5VVO - chains A and B; structure by X-ray diffraction, 2.60 A resolution.

Chain A:
Molecule: Protein O-GlcNAcase
From: Homo sapiens
Notes: EC 3.2.1.169, 3.2.1.-
UniProtKB: O60502 (OGA_HUMAN); residue numbers follow UniProt; this construct covers 60-400, 553-704
Sequence (504 residues; each row starts with the number of its first residue; note: 142 numbers in that range are skipped by the numbering (no residue carries them; nothing is unmodelled there)):
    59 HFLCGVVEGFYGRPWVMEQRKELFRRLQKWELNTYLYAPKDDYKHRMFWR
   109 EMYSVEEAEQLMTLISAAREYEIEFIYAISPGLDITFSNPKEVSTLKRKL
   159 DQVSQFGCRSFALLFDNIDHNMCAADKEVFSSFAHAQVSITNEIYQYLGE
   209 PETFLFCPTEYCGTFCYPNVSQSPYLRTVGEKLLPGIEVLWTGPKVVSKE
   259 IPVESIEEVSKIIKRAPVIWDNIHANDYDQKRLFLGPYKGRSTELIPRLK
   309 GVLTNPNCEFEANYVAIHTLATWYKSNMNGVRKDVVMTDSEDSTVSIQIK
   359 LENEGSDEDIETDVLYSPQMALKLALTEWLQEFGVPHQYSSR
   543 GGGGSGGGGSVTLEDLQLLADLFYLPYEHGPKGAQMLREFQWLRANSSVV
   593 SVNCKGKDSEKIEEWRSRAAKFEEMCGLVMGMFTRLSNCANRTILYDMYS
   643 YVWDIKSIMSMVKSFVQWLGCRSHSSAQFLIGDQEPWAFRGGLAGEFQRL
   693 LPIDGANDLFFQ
Not modelled in the structure: 335-372, 543-551, 663-679, 702-704
Construct notes: expression tag (59); engineered mutation Asn-175 (Asp in O60502); linker (543-552)
From the paper describing this entry:
  - mutagenesis - D175N: decreased catalytic activity (proposed by the authors, not directly observed)
  - catalytic residues: Asp-174

Chain B:
Molecule: Protein O-GlcNAcase
From: Homo sapiens
Notes: EC 3.2.1.169, 3.2.1.-
UniProtKB: O60502 (OGA_HUMAN); the construct has insertions or renumbered stretches relative to UniProt, so the offset changes along the chain: 60-392 = UniProt 60-392; 535-542 = UniProt 393-400; 553-704 = UniProt 553-704
Sequence (504 residues; row label = number of the first residue in the row; note: 142 numbers in that range are skipped by the numbering (no residue carries them; nothing is unmodelled there)):
    59 HFLCGVVEGFYGRPWVMEQRKELFRRLQKWELNTYLYAPKDDYKHRMFWR
   109 EMYSVEEAEQLMTLISAAREYEIEFIYAISPGLDITFSNPKEVSTLKRKL
   159 DQVSQFGCRSFALLFDNIDHNMCAADKEVFSSFAHAQVSITNEIYQYLGE
   209 PETFLFCPTEYCGTFCYPNVSQSPYLRTVGEKLLPGIEVLWTGPKVVSKE
   259 IPVESIEEVSKIIKRAPVIWDNIHANDYDQKRLFLGPYKGRSTELIPRLK
   309 GVLTNPNCEFEANYVAIHTLATWYKSNMNGVRKDVVMTDSEDSTVSIQIK
   359 LENEGSDEDIETDVLYSPQMALKLALTEWLQEFG
   535 VPHQYSSRGGGGSGGGGSVTLEDLQLLADLFYLPYEHGPKGAQMLREFQW
   585 LRANSSVVSVNCKGKDSEKIEEWRSRAAKFEEMCGLVMGMFTRLSNCANR
   635 TILYDMYSYVWDIKSIMSMVKSFVQWLGCRSHSSAQFLIGDQEPWAFRGG
   685 LAGEFQRLLPIDGANDLFFQ
Not modelled in the structure: 334-373, 535-551, 593-601, 696-704
Construct notes: expression tag (59); engineered mutation Asn-175 (Asp in O60502); linker (543-552)
From the paper describing this entry:
  - mutagenesis - D175N: decreased catalytic activity (proposed by the authors, not directly observed)
  - catalytic residues: Asp-174

How chain A and chain B interact:
Contacting residue pairs (129; chain A residue first):
  Tyr-69(A) with Tyr-641(B); Trp-645(B), hydrophobic
  Gly-70(A) with Tyr-641(B)
  Arg-71(A) with Tyr-638(B); Asp-639(B), salt bridge
  Pro-72(A) with Tyr-638(B)
  Asp-99(A) with Arg-634(B), hydrogen bond (backbone-side chain); Tyr-638(B), hydrogen bond (backbone-side chain); Tyr-641(B), hydrogen bond
  Asp-100(A) with Tyr-638(B)
  Tyr-101(A) with Arg-634(B)
  Met-105(A) with Ser-629(B); Asn-630(B)
  Phe-106(A) with Asn-630(B)
  Thr-222(A) with Glu-677(B)
  Lys-253(A) with Asp-675(B), salt bridge; Gln-676(B), hydrogen bond (side chain-backbone); Glu-677(B)
  Val-254(A) with Glu-677(B), hydrogen bond (backbone-side chain); Trp-679(B), hydrophobic
  Val-255(A) with Glu-677(B), hydrogen bond (backbone-side chain); Pro-678(B); Trp-679(B), hydrophobic
  Tyr-286(A) with Pro-678(B); Trp-679(B), hydrophobic; Arg-682(B), hydrogen bond (backbone-side chain)
  Asp-287(A) with Arg-682(B); Gly-683(B), hydrogen bond (side chain-backbone)
  Gln-288(A) with Gln-288(B); Lys-289(B); Ser-642(B); Tyr-643(B); Asp-646(B)
  Lys-289(A) with Gln-288(B); Lys-289(B); Gly-683(B); Ala-686(B); Gln-690(B), hydrogen bond
  Arg-290(A) with Gly-684(B)
  Pro-394(A) with Tyr-101(B), hydrophobic; Phe-106(B), hydrophobic
  His-395(A) with Glu-109(B)
  Gln-396(A) with Phe-106(B); Glu-109(B)
  Tyr-397(A) with Glu-109(B), hydrogen bond (backbone-side chain)
  Ser-398(A) with Arg-108(B); Glu-109(B), hydrogen bond (backbone-side chain)
  Ser-399(A) with Lys-149(B)
  Arg-400(A) with Arg-108(B); Asp-142(B), salt bridge; Thr-144(B); Glu-150(B), salt bridge
  Leu-564(A) with Leu-685(B), hydrophobic
  Pro-568(A) with Pro-678(B), hydrophobic
  Tyr-569(A) with Pro-678(B)
  His-571(A) with Glu-688(B), salt bridge
  Met-578(A) with Phe-689(B)
  Leu-579(A) with Leu-685(B), hydrophobic; Glu-688(B); Phe-689(B), hydrophobic
  Phe-582(A) with Phe-689(B), hydrophobic; Leu-692(B), hydrophobic
  Arg-586(A) with Leu-692(B), hydrogen bond (side chain-backbone)
  Asn-630(A) with Met-105(B); Phe-106(B)
  Arg-634(A) with Asp-99(B), hydrogen bond (side chain-backbone); Tyr-101(B)
  Leu-637(A) with Asp-99(B)
  Tyr-638(A) with Arg-71(B); Pro-72(B); Asp-99(B), hydrogen bond (side chain-backbone)
  Asp-639(A) with Arg-71(B), salt bridge
  Tyr-641(A) with Tyr-69(B); Gly-70(B); Asp-99(B)
  Ser-642(A) with Gln-288(B)
  Tyr-643(A) with Gln-288(B)
  Trp-645(A) with Tyr-69(B), hydrophobic
  Asp-646(A) with Gln-288(B); Ala-686(B)
  Ile-647(A) with Ala-686(B), hydrophobic
  Ile-650(A) with Phe-689(B), hydrophobic; Gln-690(B)
  Met-651(A) with Phe-689(B), hydrophobic
  Met-653(A) with Leu-693(B), hydrophobic
  Val-654(A) with Phe-689(B), hydrophobic
  Phe-657(A) with Leu-693(B), hydrophobic; Pro-694(B)
  Ala-680(A) with Ile-695(B)
  Phe-681(A) with Arg-290(B); Pro-568(B); Tyr-569(B)
  Arg-682(A) with Asp-287(B); Gln-690(B)
  Gly-683(A) with Asp-287(B), hydrogen bond (backbone-side chain); Lys-289(B)
  Gly-684(A) with Arg-290(B)
  Leu-685(A) with Leu-564(B), hydrophobic; His-571(B); Leu-579(B), hydrophobic
  Ala-686(A) with Lys-289(B); Asp-646(B); Ile-647(B), hydrophobic; Ile-650(B)
  Glu-688(A) with His-571(B), salt bridge
  Phe-689(A) with Met-578(B); Leu-579(B); Phe-582(B), hydrophobic; Ile-650(B), hydrophobic; Val-654(B), hydrophobic
  Gln-690(A) with Lys-289(B); Ile-650(B); Arg-682(B)
  Leu-692(A) with Leu-579(B), hydrophobic; Phe-582(B), hydrophobic; Arg-586(B), hydrogen bond (backbone-side chain)
  Leu-693(A) with Met-653(B), hydrophobic; Phe-657(B), hydrophobic
  Pro-694(A) with Phe-657(B), hydrophobic
  Ile-695(A) with Phe-671(B), hydrophobic; Leu-672(B), hydrophobic; Phe-681(B)
  Asp-696(A) with Arg-691(B), salt bridge
  Gly-697(A) with Arg-691(B)
  Ala-698(A) with Phe-681(B), hydrophobic
  Asn-699(A) with Phe-681(B)
  Asp-700(A) with Glu-688(B); Arg-691(B), salt bridge
  Leu-701(A) with Glu-688(B), hydrogen bond (backbone-side chain)
Also at the interface, not in a pair above, chain A (75 interface residues in all): Asp-285, Gly-575, Gln-583, Phe-614, Ser-629, Gly-687
Also at the interface, not in a pair above, chain B (73 interface residues in all): Thr-153, Asp-285, Tyr-286, Glu-570, Gly-575, Gln-583, Phe-614, Cys-631, Met-651, Ala-680, Gly-687

In short:
The interface between chain A and chain B involves 75 residues on one side and 73 on the other; the contacts
include 17 hydrogen bonds and 9 salt bridges. Polar contacts include Arg-71(A)/Asp-639(B),
Lys-253(A)/Asp-675(B) and Arg-400(A)/Asp-142(B). From the paper: catalytic residues Asp-174(A) and Asp-174(B);
D175N of chain A reduces catalytic activity.
Chain A and chain B are both Protein O-GlcNAcase (Homo sapiens); the structure, Structural Investigations of
the Substrate Specificity of Human O-GlcNAcase, was determined by X-ray diffraction together with 5VVT, 5VVU,
5VVV and 5VVX from the same study.
